4COY - chain A; structure by X-ray diffraction, 1.80 A resolution.

== Chain A ==
Molecule: Epithelial adhesin 6
Source organism: Candida glabrata
Notes: fragment: adhesion domain (a domain), residues 26-271
UniProt: Q6FX55 (Q6FX55_CANGA); residues 26-271 here = UniProt positions 26-271
Sequence (254 residues; each row starts with the number of its first residue):
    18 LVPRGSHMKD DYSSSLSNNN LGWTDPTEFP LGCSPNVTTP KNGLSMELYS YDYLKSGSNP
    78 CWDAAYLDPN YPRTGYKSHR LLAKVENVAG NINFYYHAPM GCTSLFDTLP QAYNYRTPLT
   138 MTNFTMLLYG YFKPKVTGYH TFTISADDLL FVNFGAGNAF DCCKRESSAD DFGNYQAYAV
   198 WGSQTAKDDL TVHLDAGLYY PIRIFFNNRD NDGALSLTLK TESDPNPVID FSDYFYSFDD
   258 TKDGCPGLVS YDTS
Not modelled in the structure: 18-38, 271
Sequence notes: expression tag (18-25)
Cystine bridges: Cys50-Cys179, Cys78-Cys119, Cys180-Cys262
Ion coordination: Ca2+: Asp164, Asp165, Asn225, Asp227, Asp229 (together with beta-D-galactopyranose)
Reported in the primary citation:
  - binding site for N-acetylglucosamine: Cys119, Asp227, Asn228
  - contacts within the chain: Cys119-Asp227 (hydrogen bond)

== Overview ==
Asp164, Asp165, Asn225, Asp227 and Asp229 coordinate Ca2+. The paper reports a binding site for
N-acetylglucosamine at Cys119, Asp227 and Asn228; contacts within the chain involving Asp227 and Cys119.
Chain A is Epithelial adhesin 6 (Candida glabrata); the structure, Crystal Structure of Epithelial Adhesin 6 A
domain (Epa6A) from Candida glabrata in complex with Galb1-4GlcNAc, was determined by X-ray diffraction
together with 4D3W, 4COU, 4COV, 4COW and 4COZ from the same study.
